3EQ4 - chains X and L of the 9 polymer chains in the assembly; structure by electron microscopy, 12.00 A resolution (very low resolution: no residue pairs are listed; an interface is given only as per-side residue counts).

Chain X:
Protein: Elongation factor Tu
Organism: Escherichia coli K12
UniProtKB: P0A6N1 (EFTU_ECOLI); residues 1-393 here correspond to UniProt positions 2-394 (UniProt number = residue number + 1)
Amino-acid sequence (393 residues; numbered 1 to 393; the number before each row is that of its first residue):
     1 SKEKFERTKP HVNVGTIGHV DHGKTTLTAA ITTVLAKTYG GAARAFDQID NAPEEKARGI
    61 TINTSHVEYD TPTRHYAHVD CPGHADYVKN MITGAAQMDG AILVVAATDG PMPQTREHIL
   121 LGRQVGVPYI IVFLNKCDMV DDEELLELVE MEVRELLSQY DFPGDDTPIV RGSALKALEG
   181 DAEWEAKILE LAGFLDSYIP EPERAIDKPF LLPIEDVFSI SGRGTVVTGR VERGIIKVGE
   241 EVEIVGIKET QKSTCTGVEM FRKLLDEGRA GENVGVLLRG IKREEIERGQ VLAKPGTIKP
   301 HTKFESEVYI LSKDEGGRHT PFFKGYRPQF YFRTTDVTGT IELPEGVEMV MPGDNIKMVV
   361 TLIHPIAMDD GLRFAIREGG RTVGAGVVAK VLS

Chain L:
Protein: 30S ribosomal protein S12
Organism: Escherichia coli K12
UniProtKB: P0A7S3 (RS12_ECOLI); residues 1-123 here correspond to UniProt positions 2-124 (UniProt number = residue number + 1)
Amino-acid sequence (123 residues; each row starts with the number of its first residue):
     1 ATVNQLVRKP RARKVAKSNV PALEACPQKR GVCTRVYTTT PKKPNSALRK VCRVRLTNGF
    61 EVTSYIGGEG HNLQEHSVIL IRGGRVKDLP GVRYHTVRGA LDCSGVKDRK QARSKYGVKR
   121 PKA
Swiss-Prot annotation at these positions:
  - modified residue: Asp88 (3-methylthioaspartic acid), Lys107 (N6-acetyllysine)

Interface between chain X and chain L:
No residue of chain X is in contact with chain L in this assembly.

Overview:
No residue of chain X is in contact with chain L.
Chain X is Elongation factor Tu and chain L is 30S ribosomal protein S12, both from Escherichia coli K12; the
structure, Model of tRNA(Leu)-EF-Tu in the ribosomal pre-accommodated state revealed by cryo-EM, was
determined by electron microscopy, deposited together with 3EP2 and 3EQ3.
